Entry 6V9Q (electron microscopy, 2.90 A resolution); this record covers chains K and D of the 11 polymer chains in the assembly.

# Chain K
Molecule: 61-nt RNA strand
Source organism: Vibrio cholerae
Sequence (61 nucleotides; row label = number of the first residue in the row):
     1 CUGAUAACUU ACAGGACGCU UUGGCUUCAU UGCUUUUCAG GUGAACUGCC GAGUAGGUAG
    61 A

# Chain D
Name: Type I-F CRISPR-associated protein Csy3
Source organism: Vibrio cholerae
Amino-acid sequence (352 residues; row label = number of the first residue in the row):
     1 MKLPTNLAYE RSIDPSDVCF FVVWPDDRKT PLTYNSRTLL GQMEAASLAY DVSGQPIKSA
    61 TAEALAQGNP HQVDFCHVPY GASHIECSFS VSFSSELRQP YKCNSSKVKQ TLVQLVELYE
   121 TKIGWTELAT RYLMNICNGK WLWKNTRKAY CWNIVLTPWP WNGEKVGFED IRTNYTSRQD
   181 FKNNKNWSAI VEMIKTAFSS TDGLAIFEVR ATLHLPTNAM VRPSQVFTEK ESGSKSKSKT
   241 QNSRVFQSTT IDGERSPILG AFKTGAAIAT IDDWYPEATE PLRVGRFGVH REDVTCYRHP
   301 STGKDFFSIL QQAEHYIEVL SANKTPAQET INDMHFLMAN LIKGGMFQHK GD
Disordered / not traced: 229-240, 351-352

# Chain K / chain D interface
Residue-residue contacts (41; chain K residue first):
  A16(K) - Tyr101(D)  hydrogen bond to the sugar
  C17(K) - Ala8(D)  sugar contact
  C17(K) - Tyr9(D)  hydrogen bond to the sugar
  C17(K) - Glu10(D)  phosphate contact
  C17(K) - Tyr101(D)  sugar contact
  C17(K) - Met346(D)  base contact
  G18(K) - Glu10(D)  phosphate contact
  G18(K) - Arg11(D)  hydrogen bond to the phosphate
  G18(K) - Lys343(D)  phosphate contact
  G18(K) - Gly344(D)  sugar contact
  G18(K) - Gly345(D)  hydrogen bond to the sugar
  G18(K) - Met346(D)  base contact
  C19(K) - Arg11(D)  salt bridge to the phosphate
  C19(K) - Phe262(D)  sugar contact
  C19(K) - Arg283(D)  sugar contact
  U20(K) - Trp143(D)  base contact
  U20(K) - Phe262(D)  phosphate contact
  U20(K) - Lys263(D)  sugar contact
  U20(K) - Ala266(D)  sugar contact
  U20(K) - Arg283(D)  salt bridge to the phosphate
  U20(K) - Arg291(D)  hydrogen bond to the base
  U21(K) - Gln225(D)  sugar contact
  U21(K) - Val226(D)  base contact
  U21(K) - Phe227(D)  base contact
  U21(K) - Thr228(D)  base contact
  U21(K) - Gln247(D)  phosphate contact
  U22(K) - Ser224(D)  phosphate contact
  U22(K) - Gln225(D)  hydrogen bond to the phosphate
  U22(K) - Lys263(D)  salt bridge to the phosphate
  G23(K) - Gln225(D)  hydrogen bond to the phosphate
  G24(K) - Ser243(D)  hydrogen bond to the base
  C25(K) - Leu39(D)  sugar contact
  C25(K) - Leu40(D)  sugar contact
  C25(K) - Gly41(D)  phosphate contact
  C25(K) - His71(D)  base contact
  C25(K) - Val73(D)  base contact
  C25(K) - Ser243(D)  base contact
  U26(K) - Leu40(D)  phosphate contact
  U26(K) - Gln42(D)  hydrogen bond to the phosphate
  U27(K) - Leu39(D)  phosphate contact
  U27(K) - Leu40(D)  hydrogen bond to the phosphate

# Summary
12 residues of chain K face 28 of chain D across their interface, with 10 hydrogen bonds and 3 salt bridges.
Among the polar pairs are U20(K)-Arg291(D), G24(K)-Ser243(D) and A16(K)-Tyr101(D).
Chain K is a 61-nt RNA strand and chain D is Type I-F CRISPR-associated protein Csy3, both from Vibrio
cholerae; the structure, Cryo-EM structure of Cascade-TniQ binary complex, was determined by electron
microscopy (same publication as 6VBW).
